PDB entry 2RGZ | X-ray diffraction, 2.61 A resolution | chains A and B

# Chain A (and B)
Name: Heme oxygenase 2
Organism: Homo sapiens
Notes: EC 1.14.99.3; chain B of this document is another copy of the same molecule, construct and numbering; everything in this record applies to it too
Reference sequence: P30519 (HMOX2_HUMAN); numbering as in UniProt (aligned over 1-264)
Chain sequence (264 residues; row label = number of the first residue in the row):
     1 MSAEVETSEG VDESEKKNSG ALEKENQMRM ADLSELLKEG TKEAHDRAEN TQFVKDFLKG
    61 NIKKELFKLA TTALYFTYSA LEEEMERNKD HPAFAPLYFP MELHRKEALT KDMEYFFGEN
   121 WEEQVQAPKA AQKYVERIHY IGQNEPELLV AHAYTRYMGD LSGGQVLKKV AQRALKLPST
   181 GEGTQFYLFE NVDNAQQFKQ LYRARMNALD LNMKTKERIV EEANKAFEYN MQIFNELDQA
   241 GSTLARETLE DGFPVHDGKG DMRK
Unresolved in the structure: 1-28, 243-264 (chain B: 1-29, 249-264)
Construct notes: engineered mutation Ala127 (Cys in P30519)
Metal / ion sites: heme Fe near His45 (its only coordinating residue here)
Small-molecule neighbours: heme (HEM): Ser34, Lys38, His45, Ala48, Glu49, Val54, Leu58, Tyr154, Thr155, Arg156, Met158, Gly159, Ser162, Gln196, Lys199, Arg203, Phe227, Asn230, Phe234

# Chain A / chain B interface
Contacting residue pairs - 22 pairs, chain A then chain B:
  Glu43(A) with Gln143(B)
  Arg47(A) with Glu136(B); Tyr140(B); Gln143(B), hydrogen bond
  Asn50(A) with Glu136(B)
  Thr51(A) with Glu136(B)
  Gln52(A) with Lys129(B), hydrogen bond
  Lys133(A) with Glu221(B), salt bridge
  Asn224(A) with Tyr140(B); Asn144(B)
  Lys225(A) with Tyr140(B); Glu145(B), salt bridge
  Glu228(A) with Arg137(B), salt bridge; Tyr140(B)
  Gln232(A) with Arg137(B); Lys225(B), hydrogen bond; Tyr229(B), hydrogen bond
  Asn235(A) with Lys133(B), hydrogen bond (backbone-side chain); Tyr229(B), hydrogen bond
  Asp238(A) with Lys133(B), salt bridge
  Gln239(A) with Lys133(B); Gln232(B)
Also at the interface, not in a pair above, chain A (14 interface residues in all): Met231
Also at the interface, not in a pair above, chain B (13 interface residues in all): His139

# Overview
14 residues of chain A face 13 of chain B across their interface, with 6 hydrogen bonds and 4 salt bridges.
Among the polar pairs are Lys133(A)-Glu221(B), Lys225(A)-Glu145(B) and Glu228(A)-Arg137(B). Chain A binds
heme.
Chain A and chain B are both Heme oxygenase 2 (Homo sapiens); the structure, Ensemble refinement of the
protein crystal structure of human heme oxygenase-2 C127A (HO-2) with bound heme, was determined by X-ray
diffraction together with 2QPP and 2Q32 from the same study.
